Entry 8QTT (X-ray diffraction, 2.35 A resolution); this record covers chains A and B of the 4 polymer chains in the assembly.

[Chain A (and B)]
Molecule: 14-3-3-like protein GF14 omega
From: Arabidopsis thaliana
Notes: chain B of this document is another copy of the same molecule, construct and numbering; everything in this record applies to it too
UniProt: Q01525 (14332_ARATH); numbering as in UniProt (aligned over 1-237)
Chain sequence (241 residues; each row starts with the number of its first residue; numbers below 1 keep their minus sign (Ala-1 is residue -1)):
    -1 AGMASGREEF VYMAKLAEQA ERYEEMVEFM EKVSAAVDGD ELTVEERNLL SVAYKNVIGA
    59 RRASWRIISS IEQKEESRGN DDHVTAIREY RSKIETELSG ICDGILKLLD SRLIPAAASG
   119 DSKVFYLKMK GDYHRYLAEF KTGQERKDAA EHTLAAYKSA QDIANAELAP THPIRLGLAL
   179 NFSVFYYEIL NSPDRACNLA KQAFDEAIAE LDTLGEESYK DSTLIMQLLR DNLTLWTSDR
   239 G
Unresolved in the structure: -1 to 3, 238-239
Construct notes: expression tag (-1 to 0, 238-239)
Swiss-Prot annotation at these positions:
  - modified residue: Ser67 (Phosphoserine), Ser109 (Phosphoserine), Ser190 (Phosphoserine), Thr211 (Phosphothreonine)
From the paper describing this entry:
  - post-translational modification sites: Ser62 (citing earlier work)

[How chain A and chain B interact]
Contacting residue pairs (37; chain A residue first):
  Tyr10(A) with Glu73(B), hydrogen bond; His81(B); Ile85(B)
  Met11(A) with Ala84(B), hydrophobic; Tyr88(B), hydrophobic
  Leu14(A) with Ile66(B); Ile69(B), hydrophobic; Ile85(B), hydrophobic
  Ala15(A) with Tyr88(B)
  Gln17(A) with Ile65(B); Ile69(B)
  Ala18(A) with Ser62(B), hydrogen bond (backbone-side chain); Ile65(B), hydrophobic
  Arg20(A) with Ser62(B); Tyr88(B), hydrogen bond; Ile92(B); Glu95(B), salt bridge
  Glu23(A) with Tyr88(B), hydrogen bond; Lys91(B), salt bridge
  Ser62(A) with Ala18(B), hydrogen bond (side chain-backbone); Arg20(B)
  Ile65(A) with Gln17(B); Ala18(B), hydrophobic
  Ile66(A) with Leu14(B)
  Ile69(A) with Leu14(B), hydrophobic; Gln17(B)
  Glu73(A) with Tyr10(B), hydrogen bond
  His81(A) with Tyr10(B)
  Ala84(A) with Met11(B), hydrophobic
  Ile85(A) with Tyr10(B); Leu14(B), hydrophobic
  Tyr88(A) with Met11(B), hydrophobic; Ala15(B); Arg20(B), hydrogen bond; Glu23(B), hydrogen bond
  Lys91(A) with Glu23(B), salt bridge
  Glu95(A) with Arg20(B), salt bridge
Interface residues without a listed pair, chain A (22 interface residues in all): Phe27, Arg59, Ile92
Interface residues without a listed pair, chain B (22 interface residues in all): Phe27, Arg59

[In short]
The chain A/chain B interface involves 22 residues from each chain, with 8 hydrogen bonds and 4 salt bridges.
Among the polar pairs are Arg20(A)-Glu95(B), Glu23(A)-Lys91(B) and Tyr10(A)-Glu73(B). The paper reports a
modification site at Ser62(A).
Both chains are 14-3-3-like protein GF14 omega (Arabidopsis thaliana). Entry 8QTT (Crystal structure of a
C-terminally truncated version of Arabidopsis thaliana 14-3-3 omega in complex with a ...) was determined by
X-ray diffraction, deposited together with 8QTF, 8QTC and 8QT5.
